PDB entry 7NNU | electron microscopy, 2.70 A resolution | chains A and B of the 4 polymer chains in the assembly

[Chain A]
Molecule: Energy-coupling factor transporter ATP-binding protein EcfA1
Source organism: Lactobacillus delbrueckii subsp. bulgaricus (strain ATCC 11842 / DSM 20081 / JCM 1002 / NBRC 13953 / NCIMB 11778)
Notes: EC 7.-.-.-
Reference sequence: Q1GBJ0 (ECFA1_LACDA); residue numbers follow UniProt; this construct covers 2-282
Sequence (300 residues; numbered -17 to 282; the number before each row is that of its first residue; numbers below 1 keep their minus sign (Met-17 is residue -17)):
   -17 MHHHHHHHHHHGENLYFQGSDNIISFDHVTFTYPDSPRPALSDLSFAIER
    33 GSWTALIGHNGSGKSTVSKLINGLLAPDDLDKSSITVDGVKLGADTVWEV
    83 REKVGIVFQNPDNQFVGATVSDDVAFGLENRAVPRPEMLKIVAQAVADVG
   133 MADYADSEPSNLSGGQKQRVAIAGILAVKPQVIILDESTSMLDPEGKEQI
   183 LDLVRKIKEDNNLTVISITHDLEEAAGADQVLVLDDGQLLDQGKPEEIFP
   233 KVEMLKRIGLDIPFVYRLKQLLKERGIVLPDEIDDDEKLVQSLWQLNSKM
Disordered / not traced: -17 to 0, 15-16, 282
Differences from the reference sequence: initiating methionine (-17); expression tag (-16 to 1)
Curated features (UniProtKB/Swiss-Prot):
  - binding site (ATP): Gly40 to Ser47

[Chain B]
Molecule: Energy-coupling factor transporter ATP-binding protein EcfA2
Source organism: Lactobacillus delbrueckii subsp. bulgaricus (strain ATCC 11842 / DSM 20081 / JCM 1002 / NBRC 13953 / NCIMB 11778)
Notes: EC 3.6.3.-
Reference sequence: Q1GBI9 (ECFA2_LACDA); residue numbers follow UniProt; this construct covers 1-287
Sequence (287 residues; numbered 1 to 287; the number before each row is that of its first residue):
     1 MAIKFENVSYVYSPGSPLEAIGLDQLNFSLEEGKFIALVGHTGSGKSTLM
    51 QHFNALLKPTSGKIEIAGYTITPETGNKGLKDLRRKVSLAFQFSEAQLFE
   101 NTVLKDVEYGPRNFGFSEDEAREAALKWLKKVGLKDDLIEHSPFDLSGGQ
   151 MRRVALAGVLAYEPEIICLDEPAAGLDPMGRLEMMQLFKDYQAAGHTVIL
   201 VTHNMDDVADYADDVLALEHGRLIKHASPKEVFKDSEWLQKHHLAEPRSA
   251 RFAAKLEAAGLKLPGQPLTMPELADAIKQSLKGGEHE
Disordered / not traced: 1, 13-20, 283-287
Curated features (UniProtKB/Swiss-Prot):
  - binding site (ATP): Gly40 to Ser47

[Chain A / chain B interface]
Contacting residue pairs (43):
  His41(A) - Asp177(B)  salt bridge
  Asp175(A) - Thr42(B)  hydrogen bond
  Pro176(A) - His203(B)
  Glu177(A) - Thr42(B)
  Glu177(A) - His203(B)
  Glu205(A) - Arg248(B)  salt bridge
  Gly241(A) - Asp177(B)
  Gly241(A) - Pro178(B)
  Asp243(A) - Pro178(B)
  Phe246(A) - Arg248(B)
  Phe246(A) - Ser249(B)
  Phe246(A) - Phe252(B)  hydrophobic
  Phe246(A) - Met270(B)  hydrophobic
  Phe246(A) - Leu273(B)  hydrophobic
  Arg249(A) - Met270(B)
  Leu250(A) - Phe252(B)  hydrophobic
  Leu250(A) - Met270(B)
  Leu250(A) - Leu273(B)  hydrophobic
  Leu253(A) - Met270(B)  hydrophobic
  Leu253(A) - Ala274(B)  hydrophobic
  Leu254(A) - Ala274(B)  hydrophobic
  Leu254(A) - Ile277(B)  hydrophobic
  Arg257(A) - Ala274(B)
  Arg257(A) - Asp275(B)  salt bridge
  Arg257(A) - Lys278(B)  hydrogen bond (backbone-side chain)
  Ile259(A) - Lys278(B)
  Ile259(A) - Leu281(B)  hydrophobic
  Asp268(A) - Phe252(B)
  Asp268(A) - Lys255(B)  salt bridge
  Leu271(A) - Phe252(B)  hydrophobic
  Val272(A) - Phe252(B)  hydrophobic
  Val272(A) - Lys255(B)
  Val272(A) - Leu256(B)  hydrophobic
  Val272(A) - Ala259(B)  hydrophobic
  Leu275(A) - Leu256(B)  hydrophobic
  Leu275(A) - Leu261(B)  hydrophobic
  Leu275(A) - Ile277(B)  hydrophobic
  Trp276(A) - Ala259(B)
  Trp276(A) - Gly260(B)
  Trp276(A) - Leu261(B)  hydrophobic
  Asn279(A) - Leu261(B)
  Asn279(A) - Ser280(B)
  Asn279(A) - Leu281(B)
Interface residues without a listed pair, chain A (24 interface residues in all): Asn42, Met173, Leu242, Leu278
Interface residues without a listed pair, chain B (23 interface residues in all): Phe93, Gly175, Pro271

[Summary]
24 residues of chain A face 23 of chain B across their interface; the contacts include 2 hydrogen bonds and 4
salt bridges. Among the polar pairs are His41(A)-Asp177(B), Glu205(A)-Arg248(B) and Arg257(A)-Asp275(B).
Chain A is Energy-coupling factor transporter ATP-binding protein EcfA1 and chain B is Energy-coupling factor
transporter ATP-binding protein EcfA2, both from Lactobacillus delbrueckii subsp. bulgaricus (strain ATCC
11842 / DSM 20081 / JCM 1002 / NBRC 13953 / NCIMB 11778); the structure, Cryo-EM structure of the
folate-specific ECF transporter complex in MSP2N2 lipid nanodiscs, was determined by electron microscopy
together with 7NNT from the same study.
